PDB entry 3IM6 | X-ray diffraction, 1.70 A resolution | chain A

# Chain A
Name: Cardiac Ca2+ release channel
Source organism: Mus musculus
Notes: fragment: N-Terminal Domain
Reference sequence: Q9ERN6 (Q9ERN6_MOUSE); residues 1-217 here = UniProt positions 1-217
Sequence (217 residues; row label = number of the first residue in the row):
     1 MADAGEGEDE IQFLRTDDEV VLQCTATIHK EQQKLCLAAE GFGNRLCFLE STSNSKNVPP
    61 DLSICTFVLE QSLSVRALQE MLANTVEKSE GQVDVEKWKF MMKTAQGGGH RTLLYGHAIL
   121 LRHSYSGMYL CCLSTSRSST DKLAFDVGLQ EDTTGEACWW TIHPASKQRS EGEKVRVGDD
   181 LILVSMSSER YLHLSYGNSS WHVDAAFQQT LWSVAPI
Disordered / not traced: 1-11, 54-57, 88-97, 99-109, 137-142
Differences from the reference sequence: engineered mutation M186 (Val in Q9ERN6)
What the authors report for this chain:
  - conformationally variable residues (side-chain flip): C36, C131, C158, M186
  - disease-associated variants - A77V, P164S, R169Q, R176Q: unchanged stability

# Summary
From the paper: A77V, P164S and R169Q, among others, leave stability unchanged; conformational variability at
C36, C131 and C158 among others.
Chain A is Cardiac Ca2+ release channel (Mus musculus); the structure, Crystal structure of mouse Ryanodine
Receptor 2 mutant V186M, was determined by X-ray diffraction, deposited together with 3ILA, 3IM5 and 3IM7.
